PDB entry 5JC7 | X-ray diffraction, 2.75 A resolution | chains A and Y of the 4 polymer chains in the assembly

Chain A:
Molecule: Melanoma differentiation associated protein-5
From: Gallus gallus
UniProt: D9N195 (D9N195_CHICK); residues 298-994 here = UniProt positions 298-994
Amino-acid sequence (701 residues; row label = number of the first residue in the row):
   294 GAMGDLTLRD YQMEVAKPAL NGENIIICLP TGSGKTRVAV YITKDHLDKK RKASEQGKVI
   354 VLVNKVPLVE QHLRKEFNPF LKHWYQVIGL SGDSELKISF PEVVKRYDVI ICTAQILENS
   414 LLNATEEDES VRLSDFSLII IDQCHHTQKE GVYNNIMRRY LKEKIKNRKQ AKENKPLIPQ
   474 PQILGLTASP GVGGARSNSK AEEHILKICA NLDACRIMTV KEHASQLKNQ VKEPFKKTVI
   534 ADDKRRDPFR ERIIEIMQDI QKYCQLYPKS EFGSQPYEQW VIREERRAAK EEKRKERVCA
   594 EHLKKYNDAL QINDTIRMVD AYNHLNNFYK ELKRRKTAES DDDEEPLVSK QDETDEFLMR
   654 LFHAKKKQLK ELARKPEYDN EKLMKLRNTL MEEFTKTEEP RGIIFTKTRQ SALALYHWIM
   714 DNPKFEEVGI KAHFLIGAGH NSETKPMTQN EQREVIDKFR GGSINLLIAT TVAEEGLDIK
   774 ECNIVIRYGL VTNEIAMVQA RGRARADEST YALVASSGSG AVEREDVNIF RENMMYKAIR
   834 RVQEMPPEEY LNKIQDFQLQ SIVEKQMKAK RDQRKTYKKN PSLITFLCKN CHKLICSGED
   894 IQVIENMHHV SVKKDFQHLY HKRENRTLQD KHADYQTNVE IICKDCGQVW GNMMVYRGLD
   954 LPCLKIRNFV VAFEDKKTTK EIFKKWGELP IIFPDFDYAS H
Disordered / not traced: 294-297, 417-421, 462-471, 634-641, 868-876, 918-932, 968-971, 990-994
Construct notes: expression tag (294-297); engineered mutation Gln436 (Glu in D9N195)
Ion coordination: Zn2+: Cys881, Cys884, Cys936, Cys939
Small-molecule neighbours: ADP (adenosine-5'-diphosphate): Thr300, Leu301, Arg302, Gln305, Pro323, Thr324, Gly325, Ser326, Gly327, Lys328, Thr329, Arg330, Glu369, Arg798
From the paper describing this entry:
  - self-association interface (contacts with another copy of this molecule): Arg489 to Ser492, Lys562 to Glu564, Ser812 to Arg817, Leu852 to Ile855

Chain Y:
Molecule: 24-nt RNA strand
Sequence (24 nucleotides; row label = number of the first residue in the row):
     2 GGGACGUCAU GCGCAUGACG UCCC

Interface between chain A and chain Y:
Contacting residue pairs (45):
  Asn357(A) - G21(Y)  hydrogen bond to the sugar
  Asn357(A) - U22(Y)  sugar contact
  Lys358(A) - G21(Y)  phosphate contact
  Lys358(A) - U22(Y)  phosphate contact
  Val359(A) - U22(Y)  hydrogen bond to the phosphate
  Val359(A) - C23(Y)  phosphate contact
  Ser384(A) - C23(Y)  phosphate contact
  Gly385(A) - C23(Y)  hydrogen bond to the phosphate
  Gly385(A) - C24(Y)  phosphate contact
  Thr406(A) - U22(Y)  hydrogen bond to the phosphate
  Thr406(A) - C23(Y)  hydrogen bond to the phosphate
  Gln408(A) - U22(Y)  sugar contact
  Gln408(A) - C23(Y)  sugar contact
  Ile409(A) - C23(Y)  sugar contact
  Asn412(A) - C23(Y)  hydrogen bond to the sugar
  Gln568(A) - U17(Y)  base contact
  Glu571(A) - U17(Y)  hydrogen bond to the sugar
  Gln572(A) - A16(Y)  base contact
  Ile575(A) - U17(Y)  sugar contact
  Arg576(A) - C15(Y)  sugar contact
  Lys700(A) - G18(Y)  sugar contact
  Lys700(A) - A19(Y)  sugar contact
  Thr701(A) - G18(Y)  sugar contact
  Thr701(A) - A19(Y)  sugar contact
  Arg702(A) - A19(Y)  hydrogen bond to the phosphate
  Arg702(A) - C20(Y)  salt bridge to the phosphate
  Ile729(A) - C20(Y)  phosphate contact
  Gly730(A) - C20(Y)  hydrogen bond to the phosphate
  Gly730(A) - G21(Y)  phosphate contact
  Ala731(A) - G21(Y)  hydrogen bond to the phosphate
  Ser735(A) - A19(Y)  hydrogen bond to the phosphate
  Glu736(A) - G18(Y)  phosphate contact
  Gln742(A) - U22(Y)  hydrogen bond to the phosphate
  Gln745(A) - G21(Y)  phosphate contact
  Thr763(A) - A19(Y)  hydrogen bond to the phosphate
  Thr763(A) - C20(Y)  hydrogen bond to the phosphate
  Thr764(A) - A19(Y)  hydrogen bond to the sugar
  Thr764(A) - C20(Y)  hydrogen bond to the sugar
  Val765(A) - C20(Y)  sugar contact
  Val765(A) - G21(Y)  phosphate contact
  Arg864(A) - G14(Y)  salt bridge to the phosphate
  Glu898(A) - C25(Y)  sugar contact
  Met900(A) - C25(Y)  sugar contact
  Lys977(A) - A16(Y)  phosphate contact
  Lys977(A) - U17(Y)  salt bridge to the phosphate
Also at the interface, not in a pair above, chain A (33 interface residues in all): Pro360, Gly732

In short:
The interface between chain A and chain Y involves 33 residues on one side and 12 on the other; the contacts
include 16 hydrogen bonds and 3 salt bridges. Among the polar pairs are Asn357(A)-G21(Y), Asn412(A)-C23(Y) and
Glu571(A)-U17(Y). Ligands of chain A: ADP. From the paper: a self-association interface involving Arg489(A),
Lys562(A) and Ser812(A) among others.
Chain A is Melanoma differentiation associated protein-5 (Gallus gallus) and chain Y is a 24-nt RNA strand;
the structure, Crystal structure of chicken MDA5 with 5'p 24-mer dsRNA and ADP-Mg2+ at 2.75 A resolution, was
determined by X-ray diffraction, deposited together with 5JAJ, 5JB2, 5JBG, 5JBJ, 5JC3, 5JCF and 5JCH.
